8WKT - chains A and D of the 5 polymer chains in the assembly; structure by electron microscopy, 3.86 A resolution.

[Chain A (and D)]
Name: SIR2-like domain-containing protein
Source organism: Bacillus subtilis subsp. natto (strain BEST195)
Notes: chain D of this document is another copy of the same molecule, construct and numbering; everything in this record applies to it too
Reference sequence: D4G637 (D4G637_BACNB); residue numbers follow UniProt; this construct covers 2-1005
Chain sequence (1004 residues; row label = number of the first residue in the row):
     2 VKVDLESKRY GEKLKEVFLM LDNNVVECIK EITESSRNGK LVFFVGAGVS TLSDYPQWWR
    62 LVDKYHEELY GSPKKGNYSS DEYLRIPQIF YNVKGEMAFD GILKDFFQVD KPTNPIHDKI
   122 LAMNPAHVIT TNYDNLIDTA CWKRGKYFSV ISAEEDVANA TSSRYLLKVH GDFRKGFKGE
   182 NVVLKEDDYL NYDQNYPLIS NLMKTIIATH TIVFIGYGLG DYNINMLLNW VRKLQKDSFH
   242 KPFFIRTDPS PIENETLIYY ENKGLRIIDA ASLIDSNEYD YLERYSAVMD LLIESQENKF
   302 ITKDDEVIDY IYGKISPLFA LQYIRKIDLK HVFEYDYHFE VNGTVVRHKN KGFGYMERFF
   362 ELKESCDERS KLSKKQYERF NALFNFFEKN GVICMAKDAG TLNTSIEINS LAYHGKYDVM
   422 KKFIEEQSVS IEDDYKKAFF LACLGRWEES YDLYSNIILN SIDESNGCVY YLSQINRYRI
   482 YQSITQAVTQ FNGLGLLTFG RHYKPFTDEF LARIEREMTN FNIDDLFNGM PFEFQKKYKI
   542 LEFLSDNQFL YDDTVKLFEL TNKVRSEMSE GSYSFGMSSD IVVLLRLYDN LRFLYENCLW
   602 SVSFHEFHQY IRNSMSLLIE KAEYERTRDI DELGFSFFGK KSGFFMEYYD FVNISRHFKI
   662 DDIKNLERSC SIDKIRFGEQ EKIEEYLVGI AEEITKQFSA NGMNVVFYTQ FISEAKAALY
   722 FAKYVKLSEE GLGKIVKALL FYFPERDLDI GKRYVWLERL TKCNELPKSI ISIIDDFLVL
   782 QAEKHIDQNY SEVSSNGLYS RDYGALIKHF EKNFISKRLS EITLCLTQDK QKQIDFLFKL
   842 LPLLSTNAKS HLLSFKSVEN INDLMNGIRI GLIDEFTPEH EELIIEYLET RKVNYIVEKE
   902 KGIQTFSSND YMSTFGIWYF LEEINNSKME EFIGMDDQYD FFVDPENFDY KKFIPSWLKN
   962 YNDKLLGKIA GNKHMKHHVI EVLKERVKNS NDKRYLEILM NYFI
Unresolved in the structure: 2-13 (chain D: 2-11, 297-1005)
What the authors report for this chain:
  - mutagenesis - Y574G/F576G: abolished binding to SPbeta prophage-derived uncharacterized protein YotI
  - catalytic residues: N133, H171 (by similarity / conservation)
  - mutagenesis - I259S/Y260G: decreased catalytic activity

[Chain A / chain D interface]
Contacting residue pairs (24):
  L70(A) with E256(D)
  Y71(A) with E254(D); E256(D); T257(D)
  S81(A) with S81(D)
  R86(A) with N226(D), hydrogen bond; Y261(D), hydrogen bond
  I90(A) with T257(D); Y260(D), hydrophobic
  N93(A) with Y260(D)
  V94(A) with E256(D)
  L191(A) with N230(D)
  N230(A) with L191(D)
  R233(A) with L191(D); N192(D), hydrogen bond
  E256(A) with L70(D); Y71(D); V94(D)
  T257(A) with Y71(D)
  Y260(A) with Q89(D); I90(D), hydrophobic; N93(D); E187(D), hydrogen bond
  Y261(A) with R86(D)
Other interface residues (no listed pair), chain A (20 interface residues in all): D82, Q89, D188, L220, N226, E254
Other interface residues (no listed pair), chain D (21 interface residues in all): D82, R233, I259

[Overview]
20 residues of chain A and 21 residues of chain D are in contact; the contacts include 4 hydrogen bonds. Polar
pairs include R86(A)-N226(D), R86(A)-Y261(D) and R233(A)-N192(D). The paper reports catalytic residues N133(A)
and H171(A); Y574G/F576G of chain A abolish binding to SPbeta prophage-derived uncharacterized protein YotI.
Both chains are SIR2-like domain-containing protein (Bacillus subtilis subsp. natto (strain BEST195)). Entry
8WKT (Cryo-EM structure of DSR2-DSAD1 complex) was determined by electron microscopy, deposited together with
8WKS and 8WKX.
